Entry 7ZW2 (X-ray diffraction, 1.20 A resolution); this record covers chain A.

Chain A:
Name: Antifungal protein
From: Penicillium expansum
UniProtKB: A0A0A2K0J0 (A0A0A2K0J0_PENEN); residues 1-58 here correspond to UniProt positions 33-90 (UniProt number = residue number + 32)
Sequence (58 residues; row label = number of the first residue in the row):
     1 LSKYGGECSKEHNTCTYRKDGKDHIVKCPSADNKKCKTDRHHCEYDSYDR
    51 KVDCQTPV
Unresolved in the structure: 1
Cystine bridges: Cys8-Cys36, Cys15-Cys43, Cys28-Cys54
Differences from the reference sequence: conflict Ser47 (Asp79 in A0A0A2K0J0), Tyr48 (His80 in A0A0A2K0J0), Asp49 (His81 in A0A0A2K0J0), Arg50 (Lys82 in A0A0A2K0J0), Lys51 (Thr83 in A0A0A2K0J0)

Summary:
Chain A is Antifungal protein (Penicillium expansum); the structure, Penicillium expansum antifungal protein
B, was determined by X-ray diffraction together with 7ZTF, 7ZTJ, 7ZUT and 7ZVH from the same study.
